PDB entry 1T8N | X-ray diffraction, 1.75 A resolution | chains A and B

== Chain A ==
Name: Chymotrypsin A
Source organism: Bos taurus
Notes: EC 3.4.21.1; engineered mutation(s): K50T, M87L
Reference sequence: P00766 (CTRA_BOVIN); residue numbers follow UniProt; this construct covers 1-245
Amino-acid sequence (245 residues; row label = number of the first residue in the row):
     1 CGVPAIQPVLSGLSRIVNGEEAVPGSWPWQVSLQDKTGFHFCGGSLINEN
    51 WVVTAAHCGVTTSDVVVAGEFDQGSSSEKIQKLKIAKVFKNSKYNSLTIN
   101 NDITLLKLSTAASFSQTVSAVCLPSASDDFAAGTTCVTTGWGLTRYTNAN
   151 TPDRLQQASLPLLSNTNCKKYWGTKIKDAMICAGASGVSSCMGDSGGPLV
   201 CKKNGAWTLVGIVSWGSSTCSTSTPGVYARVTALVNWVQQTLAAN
Unresolved in the structure: 12-15, 147-148
Disulfide bonds: Cys1-Cys122, Cys42-Cys58, Cys136-Cys201, Cys168-Cys182, Cys191-Cys220
Swiss-Prot annotation at these positions:
  - active site (Charge relay system): His57, Asp102, Ser195

== Chain B ==
Name: Pancreatic trypsin inhibitor
Source organism: Bos taurus
Reference sequence: P00974 (BPT1_BOVIN); residues 1-58 here correspond to UniProt positions 36-93 (UniProt number = residue number + 35)
Amino-acid sequence (58 residues; numbered 1 to 58; the number before each row is that of its first residue):
     1 RPDFCLEPPYTGPCTARIIRYFYNAKAGLCQTFVYGGCRAKRNNFKSAED
    51 CLRTCGGA
Construct notes: engineered mutation Thr15 (Lys50 in P00974), Leu52 (Met87 in P00974)
Disulfide bonds: Cys5-Cys55, Cys14-Cys38, Cys30-Cys51

== Chain A / chain B interface ==
Contacting residue pairs (36; chain A residue first):
  Phe39(A) - Arg17(B)
  Phe39(A) - Ile19(B)  hydrophobic
  His40(A) - Arg17(B)  hydrogen bond (backbone-side chain)
  Phe41(A) - Ala16(B)
  Phe41(A) - Arg17(B)  hydrogen bond (backbone-backbone)
  Cys42(A) - Ala16(B)  hydrophobic
  His57(A) - Cys14(B)
  His57(A) - Thr15(B)
  His57(A) - Ala16(B)
  His57(A) - Ile18(B)
  His57(A) - Gly36(B)
  His57(A) - Gly37(B)
  Cys58(A) - Ile18(B)
  Leu97(A) - Arg39(B)  hydrogen bond (backbone-side chain)
  Ile99(A) - Cys14(B)  hydrophobic
  Ile99(A) - Cys38(B)  hydrophobic
  Asn150(A) - Arg17(B)  hydrogen bond
  Thr151(A) - Arg17(B)
  Cys191(A) - Thr15(B)
  Met192(A) - Thr11(B)
  Met192(A) - Gly12(B)
  Met192(A) - Cys14(B)
  Met192(A) - Thr15(B)
  Met192(A) - Ala16(B)
  Gly193(A) - Thr15(B)  hydrogen bond (backbone-backbone)
  Gly193(A) - Ala16(B)
  Gly193(A) - Arg17(B)
  Asp194(A) - Thr15(B)  hydrogen bond (backbone-backbone)
  Ser195(A) - Thr15(B)  hydrogen bond
  Ser195(A) - Ala16(B)  hydrogen bond (side chain-backbone)
  Val213(A) - Thr15(B)
  Ser214(A) - Cys14(B)
  Ser214(A) - Thr15(B)  hydrogen bond (backbone-backbone)
  Trp215(A) - Pro13(B)
  Trp215(A) - Cys14(B)  hydrophobic
  Gly216(A) - Pro13(B)  hydrogen bond (backbone-backbone)
Also at the interface, not in a pair above, chain A (22 interface residues in all): Tyr94, Ser190, Ser218
Also at the interface, not in a pair above, chain B (14 interface residues in all): Val34

== In short ==
The interface between chain A and chain B involves 22 residues on one side and 14 on the other; the contacts
include 10 hydrogen bonds. Among the polar pairs are His40(A)-Arg17(B), Leu97(A)-Arg39(B) and
Asn150(A)-Arg17(B). UniProt lists 3 active-site residues on chain A.
Here chain A is Chymotrypsin A and chain B is Pancreatic trypsin inhibitor, both from Bos taurus. Entry 1T8N
(Crystal structure of the P1 thr bpti mutant- bovine chymotrypsin complex) was determined by X-ray diffraction
together with 1T7C, 1T8L, 1T8M and 1T8O from the same study.
